Entry 6YS8 (electron microscopy, 3.90 A resolution); this record covers chains A and F of the 7 polymer chains in the assembly.

[Chain A]
Protein: GldM
From: Flavobacterium johnsoniae
UniProt: Q5EGM3 (Q5EGM3_FLAJO); residue numbers follow UniProt; this construct covers 1-513
Chain sequence (513 residues; each row starts with the number of its first residue):
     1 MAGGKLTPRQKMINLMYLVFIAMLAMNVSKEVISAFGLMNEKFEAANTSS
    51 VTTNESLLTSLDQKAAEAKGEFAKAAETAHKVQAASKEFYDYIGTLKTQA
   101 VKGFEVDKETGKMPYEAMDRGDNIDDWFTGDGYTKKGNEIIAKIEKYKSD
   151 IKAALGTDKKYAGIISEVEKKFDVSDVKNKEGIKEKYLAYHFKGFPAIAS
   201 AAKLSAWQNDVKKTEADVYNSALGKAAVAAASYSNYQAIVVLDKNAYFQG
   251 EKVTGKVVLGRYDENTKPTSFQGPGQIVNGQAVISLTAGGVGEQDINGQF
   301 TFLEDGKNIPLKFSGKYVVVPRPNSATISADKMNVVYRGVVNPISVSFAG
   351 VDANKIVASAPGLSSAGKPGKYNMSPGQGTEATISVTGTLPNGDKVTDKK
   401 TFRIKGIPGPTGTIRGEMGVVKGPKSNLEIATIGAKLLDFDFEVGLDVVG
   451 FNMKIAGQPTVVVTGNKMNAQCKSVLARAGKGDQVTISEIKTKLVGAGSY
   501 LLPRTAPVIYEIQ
Disordered / not traced: 1-6, 225-513

[Chain F]
Protein: GldL
From: Flavobacterium johnsoniae
UniProt: Q5EGM4 (Q5EGM4_FLAJO); residue numbers follow UniProt; this construct covers 1-215
Chain sequence (215 residues; each row starts with the number of its first residue):
     1 MALLSKKVMNFAYGMGAAVVIVGALFKITHFEIGPLTGTVMLSIGLLTEA
    51 LIFALSAFEPVEDELDWTLVYPELANGQARKKEAKAETATDAQGLLSQKL
   101 DAMLKEAKVDGELMASLGNSIKNFEGAAKAISPTVDSIAGQKKYAEEMSM
   151 AAAQMESLNSLYKVQLESASRNAQANSEIAENAAKLKEQMASMTANIASL
   201 NSVYGGMLSAMSNKG
Disordered / not traced: 1-2, 63-215

[Chain A / chain F interface]
Residue-residue contacts (9; chain A residue first):
  R9(A) - N10(F)
  R9(A) - Y13(F)
  R9(A) - G14(F)
  I13(A) - Y13(F)
  M16(A) - I21(F)  hydrophobic
  K180(A) - H30(F)  hydrogen bond
  E181(A) - K27(F)  salt bridge
  E181(A) - T37(F)
  E181(A) - T39(F)  hydrogen bond
Other interface residues (no listed pair), chain A (6 interface residues in all): I183

[Summary]
6 residues of chain A and 8 residues of chain F are in contact, with 2 hydrogen bonds and 1 salt bridge. Polar
pairs include E181(A)-K27(F), K180(A)-H30(F) and E181(A)-T39(F).
Here chain A is GldM and chain F is GldL, both from Flavobacterium johnsoniae. Entry 6YS8 (Structure of GldLM,
the proton-powered motor that drives protein transport and gliding motility) was determined by electron
microscopy.
